3J6E - chains B and D of the 18 polymer chains in the assembly; structure by electron microscopy, 4.70 A resolution (low resolution: residue-level contacts below are approximate; hydrogen-bond / salt-bridge calls are withheld).

== Chain B (and D) ==
Protein: Tubulin beta chain
Source organism: Sus scrofa
Notes: chain D of this document is another copy of the same molecule, construct and numbering; everything in this record applies to it too
UniProt: P02554 (TBB_PIG); the author numbering skips numbers that UniProt does not, so the offset changes along the chain: 1-44 = UniProt 1-44; 47-360 = UniProt 45-358; 369-437 = UniProt 359-427
Amino-acid sequence (427 residues; each row starts with the number of its first residue; note: 10 numbers in that range are skipped by the numbering (no residue carries them; nothing is unmodelled there)):
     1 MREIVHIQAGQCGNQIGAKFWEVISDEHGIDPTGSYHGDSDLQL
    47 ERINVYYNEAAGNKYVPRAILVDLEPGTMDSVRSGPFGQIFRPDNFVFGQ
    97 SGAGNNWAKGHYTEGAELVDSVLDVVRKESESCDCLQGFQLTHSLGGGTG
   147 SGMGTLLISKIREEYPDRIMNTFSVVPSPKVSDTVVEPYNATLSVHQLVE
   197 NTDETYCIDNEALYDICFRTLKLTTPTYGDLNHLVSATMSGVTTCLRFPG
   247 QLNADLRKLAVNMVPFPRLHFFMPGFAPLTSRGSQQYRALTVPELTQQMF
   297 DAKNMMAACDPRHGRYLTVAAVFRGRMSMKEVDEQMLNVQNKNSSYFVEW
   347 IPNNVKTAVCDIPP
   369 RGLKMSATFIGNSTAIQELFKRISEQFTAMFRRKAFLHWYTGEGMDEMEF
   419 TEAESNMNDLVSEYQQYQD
Disordered / not traced: 1
Residues lining bound ligands:
  - phosphomethylphosphonic acid guanylate ester (G2P): A9, G10, Q11, C12, Q15, D69, G98, A99, G100, N101, N102, S140, G143, G144, T145, G146, V171, V177, E183, N206, L209, Y224, N228
  - GTP (guanosine-5'-triphosphate): Q247, L248, K254
UniProt features mapped onto this chain:
  - motif: M1 to I4 (MREI motif)
  - binding site (GTP): Q11, E71, S140, G144, T145, G146, N206, N228
  - binding site (Mg(2+)): E71
  - modified residue: S40 (Phosphoserine), K60 (N6-acetyllysine), S174 (Phosphoserine), T287 (Phosphothreonine), T292 (Phosphothreonine), R320 (Omega-N-methylarginine)
  - cross-link (Glycyl lysine isopeptide (Lys-Gly)): K60 (interchain with G-Cter in ubiquitin), K326 (interchain with G-Cter in ubiquitin)
What the authors report for this chain:
  - self-association interface (contacts with another copy of this molecule): Y283

== Chain B / chain D interface ==
Pairs across the interface - 14 pairs, chain B then chain D:
  A56(B) with Y283(D)
  A57(B) with R284(D); A285(D)
  K60(B) with Q282(D)
  V62(B) with Y283(D)
  Q85(B) with Y283(D)
  I86(B) with Y283(D)
  F87(B) with Y283(D)
  R88(B) with Y283(D)
  P89(B) with Y283(D)
  D90(B) with R284(D)
  K124(B) with E290(D); Q293(D)
  E127(B) with K338(D)
Interface residues without a listed pair, chain B (13 interface residues in all): E55
Interface residues without a listed pair, chain D (8 interface residues in all): S280

== Summary ==
13 residues of chain B and 8 residues of chain D are in contact. Bound to chain B: GTP and
phosphomethylphosphonic acid guanylate ester. UniProt lists 8 GTP-binding residues and Mg2+-binding residue
E71(B) on chain B. The paper reports a self-association interface involving Y283(B).
Both chains are Tubulin beta chain (Sus scrofa). Entry 3J6E (Energy minimized average structure of
Microtubules stabilized by GmpCpp) was determined by electron microscopy together with 3J6F and 3J6G from the
same study.
